7SO6 - chains A and B; structure by X-ray diffraction, 2.79 A resolution.

== Chain A ==
Molecule: Reverse transcriptase/ribonuclease H
Source organism: Human immunodeficiency virus type 1 group M subtype B
Notes: EC 2.7.7.49
UniProt: P03366 (POL_HV1B1); residues 1-555 here correspond to UniProt positions 600-1154 (UniProt number = residue number + 599)
Chain sequence (557 residues; row label = number of the first residue in the row; numbers below 1 keep their minus sign (Met-1 is residue -1)):
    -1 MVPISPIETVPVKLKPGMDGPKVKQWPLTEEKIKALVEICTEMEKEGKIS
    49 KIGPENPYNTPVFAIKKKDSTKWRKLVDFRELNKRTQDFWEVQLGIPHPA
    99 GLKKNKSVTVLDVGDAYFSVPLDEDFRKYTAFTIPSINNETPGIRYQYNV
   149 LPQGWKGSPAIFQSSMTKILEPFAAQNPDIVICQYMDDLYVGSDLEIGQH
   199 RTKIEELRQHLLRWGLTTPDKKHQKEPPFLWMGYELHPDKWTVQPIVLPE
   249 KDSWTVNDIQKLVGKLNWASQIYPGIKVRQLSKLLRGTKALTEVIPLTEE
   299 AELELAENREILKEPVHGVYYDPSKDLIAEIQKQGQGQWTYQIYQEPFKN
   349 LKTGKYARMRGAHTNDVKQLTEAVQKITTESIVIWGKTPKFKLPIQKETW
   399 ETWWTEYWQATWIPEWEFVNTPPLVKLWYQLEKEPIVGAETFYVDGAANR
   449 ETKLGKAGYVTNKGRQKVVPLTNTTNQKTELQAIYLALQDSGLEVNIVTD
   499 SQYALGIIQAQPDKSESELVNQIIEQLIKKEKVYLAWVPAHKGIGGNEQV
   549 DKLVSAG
Not modelled in the structure: 64-70, 89-92, 218-222, 285-295, 553-555
Differences from the reference sequence: expression tag (-1 to 0); engineered mutation Asn103 (Lys702 in P03366), Ala172 (Lys771 in P03366), Ala173 (Lys772 in P03366), Cys181 (Tyr780 in P03366), Ser280 (Cys879 in P03366)
Bound ions: Mg2+: Asp443, Glu478, Asp498
Small-molecule neighbours: M9A (5-{2-[2-(2,4-dioxo-3,4-dihydropyrimidin-1(2H)-yl)ethoxy]phenoxy}-7-fluoronaphthalene-2-carbonitrile): Pro95, Leu100, Lys101, Lys102, Asn103, Val106, Val108, Val179, Cys181, Tyr188, Val189, Gly190, Phe227, Trp229, Leu234, His235, Pro236, Tyr318
UniProt features mapped onto this chain:
  - region: Phe227 to His235 (RT 'primer grip')
  - motif: Trp398 to Trp414 (Tryptophan repeat motif)
  - binding site (Mg(2+)): Asp110, Asp185, Asp186, Asp443, Glu478, Asp498, Asp549
  - site: Trp401 (Essential for RT p66/p51 heterodimerization), Trp414 (Essential for RT p66/p51 heterodimerization), Phe440, Tyr441 (Cleavage)
What the authors report for this chain:
  - binding site for M9A: Asn103, Tyr188, Trp229
  - catalytic residues: Asp110 (citing earlier work)

== Chain B ==
Molecule: p51 RT
Source organism: Human immunodeficiency virus type 1 group M subtype B (isolate BH10)
UniProt: P03366 (POL_HV1B1); residues 1-428 here correspond to UniProt positions 600-1027 (UniProt number = residue number + 599)
Chain sequence (428 residues; numbered 1 to 428; the number before each row is that of its first residue):
     1 PISPIETVPVKLKPGMDGPKVKQWPLTEEKIKALVEICTEMEKEGKISKI
    51 GPENPYNTPVFAIKKKDSTKWRKLVDFRELNKRTQDFWEVQLGIPHPAGL
   101 KKKKSVTVLDVGDAYFSVPLDEDFRKYTAFTIPSINNETPGIRYQYNVLP
   151 QGWKGSPAIFQSSMTKILEPFKKQNPDIVIYQYMDDLYVGSDLEIGQHRT
   201 KIEELRQHLLRWGLTTPDKKHQKEPPFLWMGYELHPDKWTVQPIVLPEKD
   251 SWTVNDIQKLVGKLNWASQIYPGIKVRQLSKLLRGTKALTEVIPLTEEAE
   301 LELAENREILKEPVHGVYYDPSKDLIAEIQKQGQGQWTYQIYQEPFKNLK
   351 TGKYARMRGAHTNDVKQLTEAVQKITTESIVIWGKTPKFKLPIQKETWET
   401 WWTEYWQATWIPEWEFVNTPPLVKLWYQ
Not modelled in the structure: 1-4, 66-67, 88-94, 213-232
Differences from the reference sequence: conflict Ser280 (Cys879 in P03366)
UniProt features mapped onto this chain:
  - region: Phe227 to His235 (RT 'primer grip')
  - motif: Trp398 to Trp414 (Tryptophan repeat motif)
  - binding site (Mg(2+)): Asp110, Asp185, Asp186
  - site (Essential for RT p66/p51 heterodimerization): Trp401, Trp414

== Interface between chain A and chain B ==
Contacting residue pairs - 107 pairs, chain A then chain B:
  Val8(A) - Glu53(B)
  Pro9(A) - Glu53(B)
  Gln85(A) - Glu53(B)  hydrogen bond (side chain-backbone)
  Asp86(A) - Lys20(B)  salt bridge
  Asp86(A) - Pro55(B)
  Phe87(A) - Pro52(B)
  Trp88(A) - Pro52(B)  hydrogen bond (backbone-backbone)
  Trp88(A) - Asn54(B)
  Trp88(A) - Pro55(B)
  Trp88(A) - Asn57(B)
  Trp88(A) - Thr131(B)
  Trp88(A) - Arg143(B)
  Gly93(A) - Asn137(B)
  Pro95(A) - Asn136(B)
  Pro95(A) - Asn137(B)
  His96(A) - Asn136(B)  hydrogen bond (backbone-side chain)
  Gly99(A) - Asn136(B)
  Leu100(A) - Asn136(B)
  Lys101(A) - Glu138(B)  salt bridge
  Ala158(A) - Pro52(B)  hydrophobic
  Ile159(A) - Pro52(B)  hydrophobic
  Gln161(A) - Pro140(B)
  Ser162(A) - Pro52(B)
  Thr165(A) - Pro140(B)
  Ile180(A) - Thr139(B)
  Cys181(A) - Glu138(B)
  Gln182(A) - Glu138(B)  hydrogen bond (backbone-backbone)
  Gln182(A) - Pro140(B)
  Gln373(A) - Thr397(B)  hydrogen bond
  Gln373(A) - Thr400(B)
  Gln373(A) - Trp401(B)  hydrogen bond
  Thr376(A) - Trp401(B)
  Thr377(A) - Thr400(B)
  Ile380(A) - Pro25(B)  hydrophobic
  Ile380(A) - Leu26(B)
  Ile380(A) - Thr27(B)
  Val381(A) - Pro25(B)  hydrophobic
  Val381(A) - Asn136(B)  hydrogen bond (backbone-backbone)
  Ile382(A) - Ile135(B)
  Ile382(A) - Asn136(B)
  Trp383(A) - Ile135(B)
  Gly384(A) - Thr27(B)
  Gly384(A) - Glu28(B)  hydrogen bond (backbone-backbone)
  Gly384(A) - Ile135(B)
  Trp402(A) - Lys331(B)  hydrogen bond (backbone-side chain)
  Trp402(A) - His361(B)
  Trp402(A) - Asp364(B)
  Tyr405(A) - Lys331(B)  hydrogen bond (backbone-side chain)
  Trp406(A) - Lys331(B)
  Trp406(A) - Pro392(B)  hydrophobic
  Trp406(A) - Val417(B)
  Trp406(A) - Asn418(B)
  Trp406(A) - Thr419(B)
  Trp406(A) - Pro420(B)
  Trp406(A) - Pro421(B)
  Gln407(A) - Lys331(B)  hydrogen bond (backbone-side chain)
  Gln407(A) - Pro392(B)
  Gln407(A) - Ile393(B)
  Gln407(A) - Gln394(B)  hydrogen bond
  Gln407(A) - Val417(B)  hydrogen bond (side chain-backbone)
  Gln407(A) - Asn418(B)
  Ala408(A) - Asp364(B)
  Ala408(A) - Pro392(B)  hydrogen bond (backbone-backbone)
  Ala408(A) - Ile393(B)
  Thr409(A) - Asp364(B)
  Trp410(A) - Thr362(B)
  Trp410(A) - Asn363(B)
  Trp410(A) - Val365(B)  hydrophobic
  Trp410(A) - Trp401(B)
  Trp410(A) - Tyr405(B)
  Pro412(A) - Trp401(B)  hydrophobic
  Pro433(A) - Asn255(B)
  Pro433(A) - Leu289(B)  hydrophobic
  Val435(A) - Thr290(B)
  Thr439(A) - Ala288(B)
  Thr439(A) - Leu289(B)  hydrogen bond (side chain-backbone)
  Tyr441(A) - Val254(B)
  Tyr441(A) - Gln258(B)
  Tyr441(A) - Thr286(B)
  Tyr441(A) - Lys287(B)  hydrogen bond (side chain-backbone)
  Val458(A) - Thr286(B)
  Thr459(A) - Thr286(B)
  Asn460(A) - Thr286(B)
  Asn460(A) - Lys287(B)
  Asn460(A) - Ala288(B)
  Asn494(A) - Leu289(B)
  Val496(A) - Leu289(B)  hydrophobic
  Leu503(A) - Leu422(B)  hydrophobic
  Tyr532(A) - Asn255(B)  hydrogen bond
  Tyr532(A) - Leu289(B)  hydrophobic
  Trp535(A) - Leu422(B)  hydrophobic
  Trp535(A) - Trp426(B)  hydrophobic
  Val536(A) - Gln258(B)
  Pro537(A) - Gly262(B)
  Pro537(A) - Asn265(B)
  Lys540(A) - Asn265(B)
  Lys540(A) - Lys275(B)
  Lys540(A) - Val276(B)
  Lys540(A) - Ser280(B)  hydrogen bond (backbone-side chain)
  Gly541(A) - Ser280(B)
  Ile542(A) - Val261(B)  hydrophobic
  Ile542(A) - Leu283(B)  hydrophobic
  Gly543(A) - Leu283(B)  hydrogen bond (backbone-backbone)
  Gly543(A) - Arg284(B)
  Gly543(A) - Gly285(B)
  Gly544(A) - Gly285(B)  hydrogen bond (backbone-backbone)
  Gly544(A) - Thr286(B)
Also at the interface, not in a pair above, chain A (64 interface residues in all): Ile94, Met357, Thr369, Thr386, Ile434, Gln500, Gly504, Gln507, Ala534
Also at the interface, not in a pair above, chain B (58 interface residues in all): Trp337, Leu368, Glu396

== In short ==
The interface between chain A and chain B involves 64 residues on one side and 58 on the other, with 20
hydrogen bonds and 2 salt bridges. Polar contacts include Asp86(A)-Lys20(B), Lys101(A)-Glu138(B) and
Gln85(A)-Glu53(B). Ligands of chain A: compound M9A. The paper reports the catalytic residue Asp110(A); a
binding site for M9A at Asn103(A), Tyr188(A) and Trp229(A).
Chain A is Reverse transcriptase/ribonuclease H (Human immunodeficiency virus type 1 group M subtype B) and
chain B is p51 RT (Human immunodeficiency virus type 1 group M subtype B (isolate BH10)); the structure,
Crystal Structure of HIV-1 K103N, Y181C mutant Reverse Transcriptase in Complex with
5-(2-(2-(2,4-dioxo-3,4-dihydropyrimidin-1(2H)-yl)ethoxy)phenoxy)-7-fluoro-2-naphthonitrile (JLJ635), a
Non-nucleoside ..., was determined by X-ray diffraction (same publication as 7SNP, 7SNZ, 7SO1, 7SO2, 7SO3 and
7SO4).
